2R36 - chains A and B of the 4 polymer chains in the assembly; structure by X-ray diffraction, 2.00 A resolution.

[Chain A]
Name: Insulin
Source organism: Homo sapiens
Notes: fragment: Insulin A chain
UniProt: P01308 (INS_HUMAN); residues 0-21 here correspond to UniProt positions 89-110 (UniProt number = residue number + 89)
Amino-acid sequence (22 residues; numbered 0 to 21; the number before each row is that of its first residue; numbering starts at 0):
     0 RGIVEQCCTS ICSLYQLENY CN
Cystine bridges: Cys-6/Cys-11

[Chain B]
Name: Insulin
Source organism: Homo sapiens
Notes: fragment: Insulin B chain
UniProt: P01308 (INS_HUMAN); residues 1-30 here correspond to UniProt positions 25-54 (UniProt number = residue number + 24)
Amino-acid sequence (30 residues; numbered 1 to 30; the number before each row is that of its first residue):
     1 FVNQHLCGSH LVEALYLVCG ERGFFYTPKT
Metal / ion sites: Ni2+ site 1 near His-5 (its only coordinating residue here); Ni2+ site 2 near His-10 (its only coordinating residue here)

[Chain A / chain B interface]
Pairs across the interface (30; chain A residue first):
  Arg-0(A) / Lys-29(B)
  Ile-2(A) / Leu-11(B)  hydrophobic
  Ile-2(A) / Leu-15(B)  hydrophobic
  Ile-2(A) / Thr-27(B)
  Val-3(A) / Pro-28(B)  hydrophobic
  Cys-6(A) / His-5(B)
  Cys-6(A) / Leu-6(B)  hydrogen bond (backbone-backbone)
  Cys-6(A) / Leu-11(B)  hydrophobic
  Cys-7(A) / His-5(B)  hydrogen bond (backbone-side chain)
  Cys-7(A) / Leu-6(B)
  Cys-7(A) / Cys-7(B)  disulfide
  Thr-8(A) / His-5(B)
  Ser-9(A) / His-5(B)  hydrogen bond (backbone-side chain)
  Ile-10(A) / Gln-4(B)
  Ile-10(A) / His-5(B)
  Cys-11(A) / Phe-1(B)
  Cys-11(A) / Asn-3(B)  hydrogen bond (backbone-side chain)
  Ser-12(A) / Phe-1(B)
  Ser-12(A) / Asn-3(B)
  Leu-13(A) / Phe-1(B)
  Leu-13(A) / Val-18(B)  hydrophobic
  Glu-17(A) / Val-18(B)
  Tyr-19(A) / Phe-24(B)
  Tyr-19(A) / Phe-25(B)  hydrogen bond (backbone-backbone)
  Cys-20(A) / Cys-19(B)  disulfide
  Cys-20(A) / Gly-23(B)
  Asn-21(A) / Arg-22(B)
  Asn-21(A) / Gly-23(B)  hydrogen bond (backbone-backbone)
  Asn-21(A) / Phe-24(B)  hydrogen bond (side chain-backbone)
  Asn-21(A) / Phe-25(B)
Other interface residues (no listed pair), chain A (17 interface residues in all): Glu-4, Leu-16
Other interface residues (no listed pair), chain B (20 interface residues in all): Val-2, Ala-14, Tyr-26
Disulfides between the chains: Cys-7(A)/Cys-7(B), Cys-20(A)/Cys-19(B)

[In short]
Chain A and chain B form an interface of 17 and 20 residues respectively; the contacts include 2 disulfide
bonds and 7 hydrogen bonds. Polar contacts include Cys-7(A)/His-5(B), Ser-9(A)/His-5(B) and
Cys-11(A)/Asn-3(B).
Chain A is Insulin and chain B is Insulin, both from Homo sapiens; the structure, Crystal structure of ni
human ARG-insulin, was determined by X-ray diffraction together with 2R34 and 2R35 from the same study.
